PDB entry 8YTX | X-ray diffraction, 2.53 A resolution | chains B and E of the 6 polymer chains in the assembly

Chain B:
Molecule: Tubulin beta chain
From: Sus scrofa
UniProt: A0A8D0VN39 (A0A8D0VN39_PIG); numbering as in UniProt (aligned over 1-431)
Chain sequence (431 residues; row label = number of the first residue in the row):
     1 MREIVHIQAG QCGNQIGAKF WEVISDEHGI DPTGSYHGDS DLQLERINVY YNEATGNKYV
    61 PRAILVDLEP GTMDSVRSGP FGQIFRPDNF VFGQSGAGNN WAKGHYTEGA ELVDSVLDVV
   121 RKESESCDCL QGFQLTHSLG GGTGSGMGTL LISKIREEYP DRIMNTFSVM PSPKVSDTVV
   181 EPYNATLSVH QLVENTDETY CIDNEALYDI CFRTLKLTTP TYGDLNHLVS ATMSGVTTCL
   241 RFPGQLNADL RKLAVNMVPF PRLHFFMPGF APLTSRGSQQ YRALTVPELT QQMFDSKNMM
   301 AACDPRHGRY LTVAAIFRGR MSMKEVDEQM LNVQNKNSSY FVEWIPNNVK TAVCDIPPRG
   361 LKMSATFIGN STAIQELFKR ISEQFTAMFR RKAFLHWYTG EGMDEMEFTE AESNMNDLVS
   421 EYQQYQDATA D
Disordered / not traced: 1, 429-431
Metal / ion sites: Mg2+: Gln-11 (together with GDP)
Residues lining bound ligands:
  - A1D68 (2-chloranyl-N-(4-methoxyphenyl)-N-methyl-thieno[2,3-d]pyrimidin-4-amine): Val-236, Cys-239, Leu-240, Leu-246, Ala-248, Lys-252, Leu-253, Asn-256, Met-257, Thr-312, Val-313, Ala-314, Ala-315, Ile-316, Asn-348, Lys-350, Thr-351, Ala-352
  - GDP (guanosine-5'-diphosphate): Ala-9, Gly-10, Gln-11, Cys-12, Gln-15, Ile-16, Asp-67, Ala-97, Asn-99, Ser-138, Gly-140, Gly-141, Gly-142, Thr-143, Gly-144, Val-169, Pro-171, Val-175, Asp-177, Glu-181, Asn-204, Leu-207, Tyr-222, Leu-225, Asn-226

Chain E:
Molecule: Stathmin-4
From: Rattus norvegicus
UniProt: P63043 (STMN4_RAT); residues 5-145 here correspond to UniProt positions 49-189 (UniProt number = residue number + 44)
Chain sequence (143 residues; row label = number of the first residue in the row):
     3 MADMEVIELN KCTSGQSFEV ILKPPSFDGV PEFNASLPRR RDPSLEEIQK KLEAAEERRK
    63 YQEAELLKHL AEKREHEREV IQKAIEENNN FIKMAKEKLA QKMESNKENR EAHLAAMLER
   123 LQEKDKHAEE VRKNKELKEE ASR
Disordered / not traced: 3-5, 29-44, 139-145
Construct notes: initiating methionine (3); expression tag (4)
UniProt features mapped onto this chain:
  - modified residue: Ser-46 (Phosphoserine)

Chain B / chain E interface:
Contacting residue pairs (28; chain B residue first):
  His-105(B) with Lys-75(E), hydrogen bond
  Tyr-106(B) with His-78(E), hydrogen bond; Glu-79(E); Val-82(E), hydrophobic; Ile-83(E)
  Thr-107(B) with Ile-83(E)
  Leu-150(B) with Glu-79(E)
  Ser-153(B) with Leu-72(E); Lys-75(E); Arg-76(E), hydrogen bond
  Lys-154(B) with Arg-76(E); Glu-79(E), salt bridge
  Arg-156(B) with Leu-68(E)
  Glu-157(B) with Leu-69(E); Leu-72(E); Arg-76(E), salt bridge
  Pro-160(B) with Glu-65(E); Leu-68(E), hydrophobic
  Gln-191(B) with Lys-75(E)
  Thr-399(B) with Glu-89(E)
  Glu-401(B) with Val-82(E); Ala-86(E)
  Gly-402(B) with Val-82(E); Lys-85(E); Ala-86(E)
  Met-403(B) with Lys-85(E)
  Asp-404(B) with Lys-85(E), salt bridge
  Glu-407(B) with His-78(E), salt bridge
Also at the interface, not in a pair above, chain B (18 interface residues in all): Asn-195, Gly-400

Summary:
18 residues of chain B and 13 residues of chain E are in contact, with 3 hydrogen bonds and 4 salt bridges.
Among the polar pairs are Lys-154(B)/Glu-79(E), Glu-157(B)/Arg-76(E) and Asp-404(B)/Lys-85(E). Chain B binds
GDP and compound A1D68.
Here chain B is Tubulin beta chain (Sus scrofa) and chain E is Stathmin-4 (Rattus norvegicus). Entry 8YTX
(Tubulin-RB3-TTL in complex with compound SI9) was determined by X-ray diffraction (same publication as 8YU9
and 8YUA).
